PDB entry 7C88 | X-ray diffraction, 2.00 A resolution | chains H and M of the 3 polymer chains in the assembly

Chain H:
Name: JS003 Heavy chain
Source organism: Mus musculus
Amino-acid sequence (228 residues; row label = number of the first residue in the row):
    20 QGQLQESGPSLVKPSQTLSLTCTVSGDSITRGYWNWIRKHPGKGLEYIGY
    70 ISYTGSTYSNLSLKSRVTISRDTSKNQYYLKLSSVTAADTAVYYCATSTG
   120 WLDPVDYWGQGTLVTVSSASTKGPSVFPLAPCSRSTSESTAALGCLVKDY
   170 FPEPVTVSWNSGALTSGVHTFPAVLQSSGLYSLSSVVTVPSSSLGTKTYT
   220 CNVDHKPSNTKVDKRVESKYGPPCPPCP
Not modelled in the structure: 20, 152-156, 238-247
Disulfide bonds: Cys41-Cys114, Cys164-Cys220

Chain M:
Name: Programmed cell death 1 ligand 1
Source organism: Homo sapiens
UniProtKB: Q9NZQ7 (PD1L1_HUMAN); residues 1-136 here = UniProt positions 1-136
Amino-acid sequence (136 residues; each row starts with the number of its first residue):
     1 MRIFAVFIFMTYWHLLNAFTVTVPKDLYVVEYGSNMTIECKFPVEKQLDL
    51 AALIVYWEMEDKNIIQFVHGEEDLKVQHSSYRQRARLLKDQLSLGNAALQ
   101 ITDVKLQDAGVYRCMISYGGADYKRITVKVNAPYNK
Not modelled in the structure: 1-18, 135-136
Disulfide bonds: Cys40-Cys114
Curated features (UniProtKB/Swiss-Prot):
  - glycosylation: Asn35 (N-linked (GlcNAc...) asparagine)

Chain H / chain M interface:
Pairs across the interface (29; chain H residue first):
  Tyr52(H) with Met115(M)
  Tyr69(H) with Tyr56(M), hydrogen bond
  Tyr72(H) with Glu60(M); Asp61(M); Arg113(M), hydrogen bond
  Thr73(H) with Glu58(M), hydrogen bond; Asp61(M); Arg113(M)
  Gly74(H) with Val76(M)
  Ser75(H) with Glu58(M), hydrogen bond; Asn63(M); Gln66(M); Val76(M)
  Thr76(H) with Tyr56(M), hydrogen bond (backbone-side chain); Gln66(M), hydrogen bond (backbone-side chain)
  Tyr77(H) with Ile54(M), hydrophobic; Tyr56(M); Val68(M), hydrophobic; His69(M), hydrogen bond
  Ser78(H) with His69(M)
  Leu80(H) with His69(M)
  Lys83(H) with Val68(M); Glu71(M), salt bridge
  Trp120(H) with Tyr56(M); Met115(M), hydrophobic; Ile116(M); Ala121(M), hydrophobic; Asp122(M)
  Leu121(H) with Ala121(M)
Other interface residues (no listed pair), chain H (14 interface residues in all): Ser71
Other interface residues (no listed pair), chain M (20 interface residues in all): Ala51, Lys62, Ser117, Tyr123

Overview:
14 residues of chain H and 20 residues of chain M are in contact; the contacts include 7 hydrogen bonds and 1
salt bridge. Polar pairs include Lys83(H)-Glu71(M), Tyr69(H)-Tyr56(M) and Tyr72(H)-Arg113(M).
Chain H is JS003 Heavy chain (Mus musculus) and chain M is Programmed cell death 1 ligand 1 (Homo sapiens);
the structure, Complex structure of JS003 and PD-L1, was determined by X-ray diffraction.
